1MCQ - chains B and P of the 3 polymer chains in the assembly; structure by X-ray diffraction, 2.70 A resolution.

== Chain B ==
Protein: Immunoglobulin lambda dimer mcg (light chain)
From: Homo sapiens
Amino-acid sequence (216 residues; numbered 1 to 216; the number before each row is that of its first residue):
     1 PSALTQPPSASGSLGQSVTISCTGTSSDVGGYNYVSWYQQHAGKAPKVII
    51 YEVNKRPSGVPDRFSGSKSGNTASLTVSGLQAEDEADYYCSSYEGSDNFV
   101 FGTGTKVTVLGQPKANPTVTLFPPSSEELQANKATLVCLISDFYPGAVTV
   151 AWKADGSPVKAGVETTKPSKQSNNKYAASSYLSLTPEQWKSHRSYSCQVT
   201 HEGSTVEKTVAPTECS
Differences from the reference sequence: conflict Ile20 (Phe39 in S14675), Thr23 (Ser42 in S14675), Val29 (Ile48 in S14675), 19 further conflict positions vs the reference (S14675) not listed
Disulfide bonds: Cys22-Cys90, Cys138-Cys197

== Chain P ==
Protein: Peptide N-acetyl-L-his-D-pro-NH2
Amino-acid sequence (4 residues; each row starts with the number of its first residue; numbering starts at 0):
     0 XHPX
Modified residues: ACE (acetyl group) at position 0; Pro2 (D-proline; DPR); NH2 (amino group) at position 3

== How chain B and chain P interact ==
Residue-residue contacts - 7 pairs, chain B then chain P:
  Tyr34(B) with ACE_0(P), hydrogen bond (side chain-backbone); His1(P), hydrogen bond
  Tyr38(B) with Pro2(P), hydrogen bond (side chain-backbone)
  Val48(B) with Pro2(P)
  Glu52(B) with His1(P), salt bridge
  Tyr93(B) with ACE_0(P)
  Phe99(B) with Pro2(P)
Other interface residues (no listed pair), chain P (4 interface residues in all): NH2_3

== In short ==
6 residues of chain B face 4 of chain P across their interface, with 3 hydrogen bonds and 1 salt bridge. Polar
pairs include Glu52(B)-His1(P), Tyr34(B)-ACE_0(P) and Tyr34(B)-His1(P).
Here chain B is Immunoglobulin lambda dimer mcg (light chain) (Homo sapiens) and chain P is Peptide
N-acetyl-L-his-D-pro-NH2. Entry 1MCQ (Principles and pitfalls in designing site directed peptide ligands) was
determined by X-ray diffraction together with 1MCB, 1MCC, 1MCD, 1MCE, 1MCF, 1MCH and 4 further entries from
the same study.
